PDB entry 8IY5 | electron microscopy, 2.80 A resolution | chains B and E of the 6 polymer chains in the assembly

Chain B:
Name: Guanine nucleotide-binding protein G(I)/G(S)/G(T) subunit beta-1
Source organism: Rattus rattus
Amino-acid sequence (374 residues; row label = number of the first residue in the row; numbers below 1 keep their minus sign (Gly-3 is residue -3)):
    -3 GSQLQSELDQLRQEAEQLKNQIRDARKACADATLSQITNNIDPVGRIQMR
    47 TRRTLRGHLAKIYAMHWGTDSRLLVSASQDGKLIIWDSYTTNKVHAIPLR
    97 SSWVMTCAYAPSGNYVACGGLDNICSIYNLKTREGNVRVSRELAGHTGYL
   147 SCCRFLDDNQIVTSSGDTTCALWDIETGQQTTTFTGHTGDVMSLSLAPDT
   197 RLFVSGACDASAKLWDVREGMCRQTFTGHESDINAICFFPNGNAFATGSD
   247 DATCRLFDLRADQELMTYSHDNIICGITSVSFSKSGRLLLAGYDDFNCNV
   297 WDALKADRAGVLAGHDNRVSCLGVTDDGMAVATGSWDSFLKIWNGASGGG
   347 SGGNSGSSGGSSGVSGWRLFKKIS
Unresolved in the structure: -3 to 4, 341-370
Disulfide bonds: Cys103-Cys114

Chain E:
Name: scFv16
Source organism: Mus musculus
Notes: antibody fragment or engineered binder
Amino-acid sequence (260 residues; each row starts with the number of its first residue; note: 2 numbers in that range are skipped by the numbering (no residue carries them; nothing is unmodelled there); a row labelled like 121A-121N holds insertion residues (121A, then the next letters in order)):
     1 DVQLVESGGGLVQPGGSRKLSCSASGFAFSSFGMHWVRQAPEKGLEWVAY
    51 ISSGSGTIYYADTVKGRFTISRDDPKNTLFLQMTSLRSEDTAMYYCVRSI
   101 YYYGSSPFDFWGQGTTLTVSS
121A-121N GGGGSGGGGSGGGG
   124 SDIVMTQATSSVPVTPGESVSISCRSSKSLLHSNGNTYLYWFLQRPGQSP
   174 QLLIYRMSNLASGVPDRFSGSGSGTAFTLTISRLEAEDVGVYYCMQHLEY
   224 PLTFGAGTKLELKAAAASSEDLYFQ
Unresolved in the structure: 1, 121A-121N, 236-248
Disulfide bonds: Cys22-Cys96, Cys147-Cys217

Chain B / chain E interface:
Contacting residue pairs (12):
  Asp66(B) - Tyr103(E)  hydrogen bond
  Arg68(B) - Tyr103(E)
  Leu69(B) - Tyr103(E)  hydrophobic
  Val90(B) - Tyr102(E)  hydrophobic
  Arg129(B) - Val2(E)
  Arg129(B) - Arg98(E)
  Glu130(B) - Gly26(E)
  Glu130(B) - Phe27(E)
  Glu130(B) - Ala28(E)  hydrogen bond (backbone-backbone)
  Glu130(B) - Phe32(E)
  Gly131(B) - Ile100(E)
  Asn132(B) - Ala28(E)
Other interface residues (no listed pair), chain B (10 interface residues in all): Asp83, His91
Other interface residues (no listed pair), chain E (10 interface residues in all): Phe110

Overview:
Chain B and chain E each contribute 10 residues to their interface, with 2 hydrogen bonds. Polar contacts
include Asp66(B)-Tyr103(E) and Glu130(B)-Ala28(E).
Chain B is Guanine nucleotide-binding protein G(I)/G(S)/G(T) subunit beta-1 (Rattus rattus) and chain E is
scFv16 (Mus musculus); the structure, ETB-Gi complex bound to endothelin-1, was determined by electron
microscopy (same publication as 8IY6).
